Entry 1PHJ (X-ray diffraction, 2.50 A resolution); this record covers chains D and A of the 5 polymer chains in the assembly.

Chain D:
Molecule: 12-nt DNA strand
Notes: engineered mutation(s): G3(3DR)
Sequence (12 nucleotides; each row starts with the number of its first residue):
     1 GGXGTTTTGGGG
Modified residues: 3DR (1',2'-dideoxyribofuranose-5'-phosphate) at position 3

Chain A:
Protein: Telomere-binding protein alpha subunit
Organism: Sterkiella nova
UniProtKB: P29549 (TEBA_OXYNO); residue numbers follow UniProt; this construct covers 35-495
Sequence (461 residues; row label = number of the first residue in the row):
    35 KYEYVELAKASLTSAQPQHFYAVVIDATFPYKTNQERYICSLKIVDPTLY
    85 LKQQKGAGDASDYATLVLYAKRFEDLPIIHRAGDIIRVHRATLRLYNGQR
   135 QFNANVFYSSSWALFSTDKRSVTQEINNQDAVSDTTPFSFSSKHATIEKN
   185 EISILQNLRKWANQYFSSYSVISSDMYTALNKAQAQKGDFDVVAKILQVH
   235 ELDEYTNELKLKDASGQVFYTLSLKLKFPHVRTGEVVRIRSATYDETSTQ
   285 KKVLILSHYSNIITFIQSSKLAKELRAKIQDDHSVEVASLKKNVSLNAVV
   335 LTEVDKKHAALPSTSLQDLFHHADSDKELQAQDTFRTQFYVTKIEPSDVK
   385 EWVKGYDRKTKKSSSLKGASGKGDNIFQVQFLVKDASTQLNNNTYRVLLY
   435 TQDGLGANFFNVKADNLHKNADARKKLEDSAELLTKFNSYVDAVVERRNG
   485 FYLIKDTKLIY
Unresolved in the structure: 88-92, 402-405, 493-495
UniProt features mapped onto this chain:
  - natural variant: Ala311 (A311S: In S version), Asp456 (D456E: In S version)

Interface between chain D and chain A:
Pairs across the interface (47):
  DG1(D) - Tyr65(A)  phosphate contact
  DG1(D) - Ile73(A)  sugar contact
  DG1(D) - Ser75(A)  hydrogen bond to the phosphate
  DG1(D) - Val101(A)  sugar contact
  DG1(D) - Tyr130(A)  stacking on the base
  DG1(D) - Gln135(A)  hydrogen bond to the base
  DG2(D) - Asp60(A)  base contact
  DG2(D) - Ser75(A)  hydrogen bond to the phosphate
  DG2(D) - Lys77(A)  hydrogen bond to the base
  DG2(D) - Asp223(A)  hydrogen bond to the base
  DG2(D) - Asp225(A)  hydrogen bond to the base
  DG2(D) - Arg272(A)  base contact
  DG2(D) - Arg274(A)  salt bridge to the phosphate
  DG2(D) - Ser275(A)  base contact
  DG4(D) - Thr62(A)  base contact
  DG4(D) - Tyr65(A)  sugar contact
  DG4(D) - Asp223(A)  hydrogen bond to the base
  DG4(D) - Arg274(A)  hydrogen bond to the base
  DG4(D) - Ser275(A)  base contact
  DG4(D) - Tyr293(A)  stacking on the base
  DT5(D) - Lys66(A)  sugar contact
  DT5(D) - His292(A)  hydrogen bond to the sugar
  DT5(D) - Tyr293(A)  hydrogen bond to the base
  DT6(D) - Lys66(A)  phosphate contact
  DT6(D) - Thr67(A)  sugar contact
  DT6(D) - Asn68(A)  phosphate contact
  DT6(D) - His292(A)  stacking on the base
  DT7(D) - Lys66(A)  salt bridge to the phosphate
  DT7(D) - Asn68(A)  phosphate contact
  DT7(D) - Gln69(A)  phosphate contact
  DT8(D) - Lys66(A)  base contact
  DT8(D) - Tyr72(A)  hydrogen bond to the base
  DG10(D) - Tyr239(A)  stacking on the base
  DG10(D) - Thr240(A)  base contact
  DG10(D) - Leu258(A)  sugar contact
  DG11(D) - Phe63(A)  base contact
  DG11(D) - Ile112(A)  base contact
  DG11(D) - His114(A)  base contact
  DG11(D) - Leu260(A)  hydrogen bond to the base
  DG11(D) - Lys261(A)  hydrogen bond to the base
  DG12(D) - Phe63(A)  sugar contact
  DG12(D) - Pro64(A)  sugar contact
  DG12(D) - Tyr65(A)  phosphate contact
  DG12(D) - Lys66(A)  hydrogen bond to the phosphate
  DG12(D) - Phe107(A)  sugar contact
  DG12(D) - Lys261(A)  salt bridge to the phosphate
  DG12(D) - His292(A)  hydrogen bond to the phosphate
Interface residues without a listed pair, chain A (37 interface residues in all): Tyr103, Arg128, Phe224, Asp237, Pro263, Ser291

Overview:
10 residues of chain D face 37 of chain A across their interface, with 15 hydrogen bonds, 3 salt bridges and 4
aromatic stacking contacts. Polar contacts include DG1(D)-Gln135(A), DG2(D)-Lys77(A) and DG2(D)-Asp223(A).
Here chain D is a 12-nt DNA strand and chain A is Telomere-binding protein alpha subunit (Sterkiella nova).
Entry 1PHJ (Crystal structure of the oxytricha nova telomere end-binding protein complexed with noncognate
ssdna gg(3dr)gttttgggg) was determined by X-ray diffraction together with 1PA6, 1PH1, 1PH2, 1PH3, 1PH5, 1PH6
and 3 further entries from the same study.
